Entry 8R67 (X-ray diffraction, 2.20 A resolution); this record covers chains D and E of the 6 polymer chains in the assembly.

Chain D:
Name: Tubulin beta-2B chain
From: Bos taurus
UniProt: Q6B856 (TBB2B_BOVIN); the author numbering skips numbers that UniProt does not, so the offset changes along the chain: 1-42 = UniProt 1-42; 45-360 = UniProt 43-358; 369-455 = UniProt 359-445
Sequence (445 residues; each row starts with the number of its first residue; note: 10 numbers in that range are skipped by the numbering (no residue carries them; nothing is unmodelled there)):
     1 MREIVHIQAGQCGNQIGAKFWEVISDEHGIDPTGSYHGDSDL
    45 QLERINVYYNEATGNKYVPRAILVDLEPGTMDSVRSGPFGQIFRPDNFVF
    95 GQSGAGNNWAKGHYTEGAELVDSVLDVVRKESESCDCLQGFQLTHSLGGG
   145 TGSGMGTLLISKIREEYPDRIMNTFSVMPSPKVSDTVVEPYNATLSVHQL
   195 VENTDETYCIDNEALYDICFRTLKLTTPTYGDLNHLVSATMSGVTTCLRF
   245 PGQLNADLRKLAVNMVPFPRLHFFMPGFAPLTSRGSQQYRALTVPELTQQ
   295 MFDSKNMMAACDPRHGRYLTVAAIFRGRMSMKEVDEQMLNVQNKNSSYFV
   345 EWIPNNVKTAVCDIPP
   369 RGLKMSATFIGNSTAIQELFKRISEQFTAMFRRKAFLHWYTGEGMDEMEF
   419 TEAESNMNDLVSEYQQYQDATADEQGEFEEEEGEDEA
Unresolved in the structure: 281-285, 442-455
Bound ions: Mg2+: Gln-11 (together with GDP)
Residues lining bound ligands:
  - GDP (guanosine-5'-diphosphate): Ala-9, Gly-10, Gln-11, Cys-12, Gln-15, Ile-16, Asp-69, Glu-71, Ala-99, Asn-101, Ser-140, Gly-142, Gly-143, Gly-144, Thr-145, Gly-146, Val-171, Pro-173, Val-177, Ser-178, Glu-183, Asn-206, Leu-209, Tyr-224, Leu-227, Asn-228
  - Y74 (2-[(3S,10R,13E,16S)-10-[(3-chloranyl-4-methoxy-phenyl)methyl]-6,6-dimethyl-2,5,9,12-tetrakis(oxidanylidene)-16-[(1S)-1-[(2R,3R)-3-phenyloxiran-2-yl]ethyl]-1,4-dioxa-8,11-diazacyclohexadec-13-en-3-yl]ethanoic acid), molecule 1: Ala-99, Gly-100, Asn-101, Asn-102, Lys-105, Asp-179, Thr-180, Val-181, Val-182, Phe-404, Trp-407, Tyr-408
  - Y74, molecule 2: Pro-173, Ser-174, Pro-175, Lys-176, Val-177, Ser-178, Asp-179, Thr-180, Val-181, Glu-183, Pro-184, Gln-394
Swiss-Prot annotation at these positions:
  - motif: Met-1 to Ile-4 (MREI motif)
  - binding site (GTP): Gln-11, Glu-71, Ser-140, Gly-144, Thr-145, Gly-146, Asn-206, Asn-228
  - binding site (Mg(2+)): Glu-71
  - modified residue: Ser-40 (Phosphoserine), Thr-57 (Phosphothreonine), Lys-60 (N6-acetyllysine), Ser-174 (Phosphoserine), Thr-287 (Phosphothreonine), Thr-292 (Phosphothreonine), Arg-320 (Omega-N-methylarginine), Glu-448 (5-glutamyl polyglutamate)
  - cross-link (Glycyl lysine isopeptide (Lys-Gly)): Lys-60 (interchain with G-Cter in ubiquitin), Lys-326 (interchain with G-Cter in ubiquitin)

Chain E:
Name: Stathmin-4
From: Rattus norvegicus
UniProt: P63043 (STMN4_RAT); residues 5-145 here correspond to UniProt positions 49-189 (UniProt number = residue number + 44)
Sequence (143 residues; numbered 3 to 145; the number before each row is that of its first residue):
     3 MADMEVIELNKCTSGQSFEVILKPPSFDGVPEFNASLPRRRDPSLEEIQK
    53 KLEAAEERRKYQEAELLKHLAEKREHEREVIQKAIEENNNFIKMAKEKLA
   103 QKMESNKENREAHLAAMLERLQEKDKHAEEVRKNKELKEEASR
Unresolved in the structure: 3-5, 28-43, 144-145
Differences from the reference sequence: initiating methionine (3); expression tag (4)
Swiss-Prot annotation at these positions:
  - modified residue: Ser-46 (Phosphoserine)

Interface between chain D and chain E:
Contacting residue pairs - 28 pairs, chain D then chain E:
  Tyr-108(D) / His-129(E)  hydrogen bond
  Tyr-108(D) / Ala-130(E)  hydrophobic
  Tyr-108(D) / Val-133(E)  hydrophobic
  Tyr-108(D) / Arg-134(E)  hydrogen bond (backbone-side chain)
  Thr-109(D) / Lys-137(E)
  Ala-112(D) / Arg-134(E)
  Ser-155(D) / Leu-123(E)
  Ser-155(D) / Lys-126(E)
  Lys-156(D) / Asp-127(E)  salt bridge
  Arg-158(D) / Met-119(E)
  Arg-158(D) / Leu-123(E)
  Glu-159(D) / Leu-120(E)
  Glu-159(D) / Leu-123(E)
  Glu-159(D) / Asp-127(E)
  Pro-162(D) / Met-119(E)
  Asp-163(D) / Arg-112(E)
  Gln-193(D) / Lys-126(E)  hydrogen bond
  Asn-197(D) / Leu-123(E)
  Asn-197(D) / Lys-126(E)
  Thr-409(D) / Lys-140(E)  hydrogen bond (backbone-side chain)
  Gly-410(D) / Lys-137(E)
  Glu-411(D) / Val-133(E)
  Glu-411(D) / Lys-137(E)  salt bridge
  Gly-412(D) / Val-133(E)
  Gly-412(D) / Asn-136(E)
  Gly-412(D) / Lys-137(E)
  Met-413(D) / Val-133(E)
  Glu-417(D) / His-129(E)  salt bridge
Also at the interface, not in a pair above, chain E (14 interface residues in all): Leu-116

Overview:
17 residues of chain D and 14 residues of chain E are in contact, with 4 hydrogen bonds and 3 salt bridges.
Polar contacts include Lys-156(D)/Asp-127(E), Glu-411(D)/Lys-137(E) and Glu-417(D)/His-129(E). Ligands of
chain D: GDP and compound Y74.
Chain D is Tubulin beta-2B chain (Bos taurus) and chain E is Stathmin-4 (Rattus norvegicus); the structure,
tubulin-cryptophycin complex, was determined by X-ray diffraction.
